Entry 7TJZ (electron microscopy, 4.40 A resolution (low resolution: residue-level contacts below are approximate; hydrogen-bond / salt-bridge calls are withheld)); this record covers chains 2 and 3 of the 27 polymer chains in the assembly.

# Chain 2 (and 3)
Name: ATP synthase subunit 9
From: Saccharomyces cerevisiae
Notes: chain 3 of this document is another copy of the same molecule, construct and numbering; everything in this record applies to it too
UniProtKB: A0A0G3F489 (A0A0G3F489_YEASX); numbering as in UniProt (aligned over 1-76)
Amino-acid sequence (76 residues; numbered 1 to 76; the number before each row is that of its first residue):
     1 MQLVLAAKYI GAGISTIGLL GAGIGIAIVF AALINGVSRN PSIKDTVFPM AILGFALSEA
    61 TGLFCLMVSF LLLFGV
Disordered / not traced: 76 (chain 3: 1, 76)

# How chain 2 and chain 3 interact
Pairs across the interface - 11 pairs, chain 2 then chain 3:
  Gly11(2) - Tyr9(3)
  Gly11(2) - Gly13(3)
  Ile14(2) - Gly13(3)
  Ser15(2) - Gly13(3)
  Gly18(2) - Ile17(3)
  Gly18(2) - Leu20(3)
  Gly21(2) - Leu20(3)
  Gly21(2) - Gly23(3)
  Gly21(2) - Ile24(3)
  Ala22(2) - Gly23(3)
  Gly25(2) - Gly23(3)
Interface residues without a listed pair, chain 2 (8 interface residues in all): Ser58
Interface residues without a listed pair, chain 3 (9 interface residues in all): Thr16, Leu19, Ala27

# Overview
8 residues of chain 2 and 9 residues of chain 3 are in contact.
Both chains are ATP synthase subunit 9 (Saccharomyces cerevisiae). Entry 7TJZ (Yeast ATP synthase State
1catalytic(b) without exogenous ATP backbone model) was determined by electron microscopy, deposited together
with 7TJS, 7TJT, 7TJU, 7TJV, 7TJW, 7TJX and 30 further entries.
